PDB entry 8CLB | X-ray diffraction, 3.00 A resolution | chains B and F of the 6 polymer chains in the assembly

== Chain B ==
Name: Tubulin beta-2B chain
Source organism: Bos taurus
UniProt: Q6B856 (TBB2B_BOVIN); the author numbering skips numbers that UniProt does not, so the offset changes along the chain: 1-42 = UniProt 1-42; 45-360 = UniProt 43-358; 369-441 = UniProt 359-431
Sequence (431 residues; row label = number of the first residue in the row; note: 10 numbers in that range are skipped by the numbering (no residue carries them; nothing is unmodelled there)):
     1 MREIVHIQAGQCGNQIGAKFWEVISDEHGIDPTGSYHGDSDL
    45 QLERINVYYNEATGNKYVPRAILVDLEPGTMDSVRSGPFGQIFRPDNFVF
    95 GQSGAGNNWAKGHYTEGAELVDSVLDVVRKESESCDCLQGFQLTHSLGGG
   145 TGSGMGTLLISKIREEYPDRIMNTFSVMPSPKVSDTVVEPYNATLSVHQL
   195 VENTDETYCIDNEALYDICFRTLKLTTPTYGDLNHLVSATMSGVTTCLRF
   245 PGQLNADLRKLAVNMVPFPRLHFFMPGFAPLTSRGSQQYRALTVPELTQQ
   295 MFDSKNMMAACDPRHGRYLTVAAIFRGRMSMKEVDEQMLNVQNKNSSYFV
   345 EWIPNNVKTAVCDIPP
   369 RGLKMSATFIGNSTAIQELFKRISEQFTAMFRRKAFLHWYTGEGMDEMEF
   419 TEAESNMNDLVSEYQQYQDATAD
Not modelled in the structure: 277-281, 439-441
Ion coordination: Mg2+: Gln11, Asp179 (together with GDP)
Small-molecule neighbours:
  - GDP (guanosine-5'-diphosphate): Gly10, Gln11, Cys12, Gln15, Ile16, Asp69, Asn101, Ser140, Gly142, Gly143, Gly144, Thr145, Gly146, Ser147, Val171, Pro173, Val177, Asp179, Glu183, Asn206, Leu209, Tyr224, Leu227, Asn228
  - colchicine (LOC; N-[(7S)-1,2,3,10-tetramethoxy-9-oxo-6,7-dihydro-5H-benzo[d]heptalen-7-yl]ethanamide): Val238, Cys241, Leu242, Leu248, Ala250, Asp251, Lys254, Leu255, Asn258, Met259, Thr314, Val315, Ala316, Ala317, Ile318, Asn350, Lys352, Ala354, Ile378

== Chain F ==
Name: Tubulin-Tyrosine Ligase
Source organism: synthetic construct
Sequence (320 residues; row label = number of the first residue in the row; note: 58 numbers in that range are skipped by the numbering (no residue carries them; nothing is unmodelled there)):
     1 MYTFVVRDENSSVYAEVSRLLLATGQWKRLRKDNPRFNLMLGERNRLPFG
    51 RLGHEPGLVQLVNYYRGADKLCRKASLVKLIKTSPELSESCTWFPESYVI
   101 YP
   125 TDEREVFLAAYN
   144 GNVWIAKS
   162 ISSEASELLDFI
   179 VHVIQKYLEKPLLLEPGHRKFDIRSWVLVDHLYNIYLYREGVLRTSSEPY
   229 NSA
   235 DKTCHLTNHCIQKEYS
   252 NYGRYEEGNEMFFEEFNQYLMDALNTTLENSILLQIKHIIRSCLMCIEPA
   302 ISTKHLHYQSFQLFGFDFMVDEELKVWLIEVNGAPACAQKLYAELCQGIV
   352 DVAISSVFPLA
   373 SIFIKL
Small-molecule neighbours: AMP-PCP (ACP; phosphomethylphosphonic acid adenylate ester): Lys74, Ile148, Gln183, Lys184, Tyr185, Leu186, Lys198, Asp200, Arg222, His239, Leu240, Thr241, Asn242, Asp318, Met320, Ile330, Glu331, Asn333

== How chain B and chain F interact ==
Pairs across the interface (5):
  Leu333(B) with Pro56(F); Gly57(F)
  Asn337(B) with Arg36(F), hydrogen bond; Leu58(F)
  Asn349(B) with Glu55(F)
Interface residues without a listed pair, chain B (8 interface residues in all): Gln336, Lys338, Ser340, Ser341, Glu345
Interface residues without a listed pair, chain F (9 interface residues in all): Thr3, Lys28, Asp33, Asn34

== In short ==
The interface between chain B and chain F involves 8 residues on one side and 9 on the other; the contacts
include 1 hydrogen bond. Its one hydrogen-bonded contact is Asn337(B)-Arg36(F). Ligands of chain B: GDP and
colchicine. Ligands of chain F: AMP-PCP.
Here chain B is Tubulin beta-2B chain (Bos taurus) and chain F is Tubulin-Tyrosine Ligase (synthetic
construct). Entry 8CLB (Colchicine bound to tubulin (T2R-TTL) complex) was determined by X-ray diffraction
(same publication as 8CL9, 8CLC, 8CLD, 8CLE, 8CLF, 8CLG and 8CLH).
